PDB entry 8GXW | electron microscopy, 2.70 A resolution | chains A and F of the 12 polymer chains in the assembly

[Chain A]
Name: V-type ATP synthase alpha chain
Source organism: Thermus thermophilus HB8
Notes: EC 7.1.2.2
UniProt: Q56403 (VATA_THET8); numbering as in UniProt (aligned over 1-578)
Sequence (578 residues; numbered 1 to 578; the number before each row is that of its first residue):
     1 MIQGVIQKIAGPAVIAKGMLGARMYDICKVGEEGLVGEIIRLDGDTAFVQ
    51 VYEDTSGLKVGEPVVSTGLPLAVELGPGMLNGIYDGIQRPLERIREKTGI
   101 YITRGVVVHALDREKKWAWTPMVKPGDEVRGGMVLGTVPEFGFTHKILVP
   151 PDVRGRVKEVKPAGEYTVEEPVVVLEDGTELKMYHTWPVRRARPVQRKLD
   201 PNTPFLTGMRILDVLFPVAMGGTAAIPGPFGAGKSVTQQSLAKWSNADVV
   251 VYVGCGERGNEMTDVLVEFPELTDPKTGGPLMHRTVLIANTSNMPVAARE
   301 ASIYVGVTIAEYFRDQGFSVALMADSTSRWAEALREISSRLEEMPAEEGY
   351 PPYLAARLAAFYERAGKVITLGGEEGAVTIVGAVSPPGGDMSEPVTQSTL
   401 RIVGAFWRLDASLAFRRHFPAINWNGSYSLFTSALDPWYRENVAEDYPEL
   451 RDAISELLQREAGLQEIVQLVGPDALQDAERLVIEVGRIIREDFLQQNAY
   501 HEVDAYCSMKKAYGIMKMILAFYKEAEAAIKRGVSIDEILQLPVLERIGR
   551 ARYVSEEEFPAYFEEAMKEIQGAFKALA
Differences from the reference sequence: conflict A232 (Ser in Q56403), S235 (Thr in Q56403)

[Chain F]
Name: V-type ATP synthase beta chain
Source organism: Thermus thermophilus HB8
UniProt: Q56404 (VATB_THET8); residues 1-478 here = UniProt positions 1-478
Sequence (478 residues; numbered 1 to 478; the number before each row is that of its first residue):
     1 MDLLKKEYTGITYISGPLLFVENAKDLAYGAIVDIKDGTGRVRGGQVIEV
    51 SEEYAVIQVFEETTGLDLATTSVSLVEDVARLGVSKEMLGRRFNGIGKPI
   101 DGLPPITPEKRLPITGLPLNPVARRKPEQFIQTGISTIDVMNTLVRGQKL
   151 PIFSGSGLPANEIAAQIARQATVRPDLSGEGEKEEPFAVVFAAMGITQRE
   201 LSYFIQEFERTGALSRSVLFLNKADDPTIERILTPRMALTVAEYLAFEHD
   251 YHVLVILTDMTNYCEALREIGAAREEIPGRRGYPGYMYTDLATIYERAGV
   301 VEGKKGSVTQIPILSMPDDDRTHPIPDLTGYITEGQIQLSRELHRKGIYP
   351 PIDPLPSLSRLMNNGVGKGKTREDHKQVSDQLYSAYANGVDIRKLVAIIG
   401 EDALTENDRRYLQFADAFERFFINQGQQNRSIEESLQIAWALLSMLPQGE
   451 LKRISKDHIGKYYGQKLEEIWGAPQALD
Not modelled in the structure: 1, 473-478

[Chain A / chain F interface]
Contacting residue pairs - 108 pairs, chain A then chain F:
  Q7(A) - S51(F)
  Q7(A) - E52(F)  hydrogen bond (backbone-backbone)
  K8(A) - E49(F)  salt bridge
  K8(A) - V50(F)
  K8(A) - S51(F)
  I9(A) - Y29(F)  hydrophobic
  I9(A) - E49(F)
  I9(A) - V50(F)  hydrogen bond (backbone-backbone)
  G11(A) - Y29(F)  hydrogen bond (backbone-side chain)
  K17(A) - E52(F)  salt bridge
  T55(A) - Y29(F)
  S56(A) - Y29(F)
  G57(A) - A28(F)
  G57(A) - Y29(F)  hydrogen bond (backbone-backbone)
  L58(A) - A28(F)
  L58(A) - Y29(F)  hydrogen bond (backbone-backbone)
  K59(A) - D26(F)  salt bridge
  V60(A) - K25(F)
  V60(A) - V50(F)  hydrophobic
  V60(A) - E52(F)
  I83(A) - V122(F)  hydrophobic
  L91(A) - N120(F)  hydrogen bond (backbone-side chain)
  L91(A) - V122(F)  hydrophobic
  E92(A) - V122(F)
  I94(A) - N120(F)
  R95(A) - N120(F)
  R95(A) - V122(F)
  I100(A) - L119(F)
  I100(A) - N120(F)  hydrogen bond (backbone-backbone)
  I100(A) - A123(F)
  I100(A) - V301(F)  hydrophobic
  Y101(A) - L117(F)
  Y101(A) - P118(F)
  Y101(A) - L119(F)  hydrophobic
  Y101(A) - E243(F)
  I102(A) - L117(F)
  I102(A) - P118(F)  hydrogen bond (backbone-backbone)
  I102(A) - N120(F)
  G228(A) - Y331(F)  hydrogen bond (backbone-side chain)
  P229(A) - Y331(F)
  F230(A) - R321(F)
  F230(A) - D327(F)
  F230(A) - G330(F)
  F230(A) - Y331(F)
  F230(A) - Q336(F)
  G231(A) - L358(F)
  K234(A) - Y331(F)
  S235(A) - R360(F)  hydrogen bond
  G256(A) - Y288(F)  hydrogen bond (backbone-side chain)
  R258(A) - E296(F)
  R258(A) - G330(F)
  R258(A) - Y331(F)  hydrogen bond (side chain-backbone)
  R258(A) - I332(F)  hydrogen bond (side chain-backbone)
  R258(A) - T333(F)  hydrogen bond (side chain-backbone)
  R258(A) - R360(F)
  G259(A) - E296(F)
  N260(A) - R124(F)
  N260(A) - E334(F)  hydrogen bond
  E261(A) - R360(F)  salt bridge
  T263(A) - P121(F)  hydrogen bond (side chain-backbone)
  T263(A) - R124(F)
  D264(A) - K126(F)  salt bridge
  S292(A) - T289(F)
  S292(A) - A292(F)
  S292(A) - E296(F)
  N293(A) - P118(F)
  N293(A) - A292(F)
  N293(A) - E296(F)
  M294(A) - P121(F)
  R299(A) - Y288(F)
  R299(A) - T289(F)  hydrogen bond
  R329(A) - Y288(F)  hydrogen bond
  R329(A) - Y331(F)
  E332(A) - Y288(F)
  E336(A) - G285(F)
  E336(A) - Y286(F)
  E336(A) - T289(F)  hydrogen bond
  S339(A) - E276(F)  hydrogen bond
  S339(A) - I277(F)  hydrogen bond (side chain-backbone)
  R340(A) - E276(F)  salt bridge
  P345(A) - I277(F)  hydrophobic
  E348(A) - R280(F)  salt bridge
  G349(A) - I277(F)
  S385(A) - Y331(F)
  P386(A) - Y331(F)  hydrogen bond (backbone-side chain)
  P387(A) - R280(F)
  P387(A) - D327(F)
  G388(A) - D327(F)  hydrogen bond (backbone-side chain)
  F415(A) - L355(F)
  R416(A) - A387(F)
  R416(A) - N388(F)
  R416(A) - D391(F)  salt bridge
  R416(A) - R453(F)
  R417(A) - N142(F)
  R417(A) - P354(F)
  R417(A) - L355(F)  hydrogen bond (side chain-backbone)
  R417(A) - S357(F)  hydrogen bond (side chain-backbone)
  R417(A) - L358(F)
  R417(A) - D380(F)
  R417(A) - Y383(F)  hydrogen bond
  R417(A) - R453(F)  hydrogen bond (backbone-side chain)
  V471(A) - I399(F)
  G472(A) - I399(F)
  P473(A) - L395(F)
  D474(A) - A403(F)
  D474(A) - T405(F)
  Q496(A) - R453(F)  hydrogen bond
  Y500(A) - N363(F)
Other interface residues (no listed pair), chain A (72 interface residues in all): A10, T103, E257, M262, L266, A289, T291, V296, R335, S338, E343, G389, D390, H418, L470
Other interface residues (no listed pair), chain F (69 interface residues in all): I48, D78, R125, P127, G147, F247, R274, G279, T293, K304, T322, P326, P356, L361, S384, I398

[In short]
The interface between chain A and chain F involves 72 residues on one side and 69 on the other, with 28
hydrogen bonds and 8 salt bridges. Polar pairs include K8(A)-E49(F), K17(A)-E52(F) and K59(A)-D26(F).
Here chain A is V-type ATP synthase alpha chain and chain F is V-type ATP synthase beta chain, both from
Thermus thermophilus HB8. Entry 8GXW (2 ATP-bound V1EG of V/A-ATPase from Thermus thermophilus) was determined
by electron microscopy, deposited together with 8GXU, 8GXX, 8GXY and 8GXZ.
